PDB entry 1WS2 | X-ray diffraction, 2.70 A resolution | chains A and B of the 4 polymer chains in the assembly

== Chain A (and B) ==
Molecule: Uricase
Source organism: Aspergillus flavus
Notes: EC 1.7.3.3; chain B of this document is another copy of the same molecule, construct and numbering; everything in this record applies to it too
UniProtKB: Q00511 (URIC_ASPFL); numbering as in UniProt (aligned over 1-301)
Amino-acid sequence (301 residues; row label = number of the first residue in the row):
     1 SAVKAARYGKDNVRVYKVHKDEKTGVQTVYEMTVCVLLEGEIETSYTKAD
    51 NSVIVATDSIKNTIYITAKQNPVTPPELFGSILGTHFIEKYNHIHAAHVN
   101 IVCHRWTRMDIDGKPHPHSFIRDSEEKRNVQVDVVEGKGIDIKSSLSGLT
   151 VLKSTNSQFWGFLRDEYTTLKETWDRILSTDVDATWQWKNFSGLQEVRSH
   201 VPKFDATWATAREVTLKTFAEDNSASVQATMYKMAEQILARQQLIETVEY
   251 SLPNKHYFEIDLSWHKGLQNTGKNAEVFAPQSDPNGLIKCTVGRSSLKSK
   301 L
Not modelled in the structure: 297-301
Modified residues: S1 (n-acetyl-serine; SAC)
Sequence notes: modified residue (1)

== Chain A / chain B interface ==
Residue-residue contacts (137; chain A residue first):
  S1(A) - Y232(B)  hydrogen bond (backbone-side chain)
  S1(A) - E236(B)
  S1(A) - G293(B)
  S1(A) - R294(B)
  S1(A) - S295(B)
  A2(A) - V292(B)
  A2(A) - G293(B)  hydrogen bond (backbone-backbone)
  A2(A) - S295(B)
  V3(A) - Y232(B)  hydrophobic
  V3(A) - T291(B)
  K4(A) - T291(B)  hydrogen bond (backbone-backbone)
  K4(A) - G293(B)
  K4(A) - R294(B)  hydrogen bond (side chain-backbone)
  A5(A) - C290(B)
  A5(A) - T291(B)  hydrogen bond (backbone-backbone)
  A6(A) - K289(B)
  R7(A) - I288(B)
  R7(A) - K289(B)  hydrogen bond (backbone-backbone)
  Y8(A) - L287(B)
  Y8(A) - I288(B)  hydrophobic
  G9(A) - G286(B)
  G9(A) - L287(B)  hydrogen bond (backbone-backbone)
  K10(A) - H256(B)  hydrogen bond
  K10(A) - N285(B)
  K10(A) - G286(B)
  D11(A) - P284(B)
  D11(A) - N285(B)  hydrogen bond (backbone-backbone)
  D11(A) - L287(B)
  N12(A) - D283(B)
  N12(A) - P284(B)
  N12(A) - N285(B)  hydrogen bond
  V13(A) - P284(B)  hydrophobic
  R14(A) - D283(B)
  S45(A) - S226(B)
  S45(A) - Q228(B)
  S45(A) - A229(B)  hydrogen bond (backbone-backbone)
  Y46(A) - Q228(B)
  Y46(A) - A229(B)
  Y46(A) - Y232(B)
  Y46(A) - I288(B)
  Y46(A) - K289(B)  hydrogen bond (side chain-backbone)
  Y46(A) - C290(B)  hydrophobic
  T47(A) - Y232(B)
  A49(A) - A229(B)  hydrophobic
  N51(A) - W160(B)  hydrogen bond (side chain-backbone)
  N51(A) - G161(B)
  N51(A) - F162(B)
  N51(A) - L163(B)
  N51(A) - A225(B)  hydrogen bond (side chain-backbone)
  N51(A) - S226(B)  hydrogen bond
  S52(A) - G161(B)  hydrogen bond (backbone-backbone)
  S52(A) - L163(B)
  I54(A) - F159(B)  hydrophobic
  I54(A) - F162(B)
  I54(A) - L163(B)  hydrogen bond (backbone-backbone)
  I54(A) - Q228(B)
  A56(A) - F159(B)  hydrophobic
  A56(A) - F162(B)  hydrophobic
  D58(A) - T169(B)  hydrogen bond
  D58(A) - L170(B)
  S59(A) - Y167(B)
  S59(A) - T168(B)
  N62(A) - Y167(B)  hydrogen bond (side chain-backbone)
  N62(A) - T169(B)  hydrogen bond
  T63(A) - Y167(B)
  I66(A) - Y167(B)  hydrophobic
  H86(A) - Y167(B)
  K90(A) - E166(B)  salt bridge
  Y91(A) - L163(B)  hydrophobic
  Y91(A) - D165(B)  hydrogen bond
  Y91(A) - Y167(B)
  F159(A) - N51(B)
  W160(A) - N51(B)  hydrogen bond (backbone-side chain)
  G161(A) - N51(B)
  G161(A) - S52(B)  hydrogen bond (backbone-backbone)
  F162(A) - N51(B)
  F162(A) - I54(B)
  F162(A) - A56(B)  hydrophobic
  L163(A) - N51(B)
  L163(A) - I54(B)  hydrogen bond (backbone-backbone)
  D165(A) - Y91(B)  hydrogen bond
  E166(A) - K90(B)  salt bridge
  Y167(A) - S59(B)  hydrogen bond (backbone-side chain)
  Y167(A) - N62(B)  hydrogen bond (backbone-side chain)
  Y167(A) - T63(B)
  Y167(A) - I66(B)  hydrophobic
  Y167(A) - H86(B)
  T168(A) - S59(B)  hydrogen bond
  T169(A) - D58(B)  hydrogen bond
  T169(A) - N62(B)  hydrogen bond
  L170(A) - D58(B)
  A225(A) - N51(B)  hydrogen bond (backbone-side chain)
  S226(A) - S45(B)  hydrogen bond (side chain-backbone)
  S226(A) - N51(B)
  Q228(A) - S45(B)
  Q228(A) - Y46(B)
  Q228(A) - I54(B)
  A229(A) - S45(B)
  A229(A) - Y46(B)
  A229(A) - A49(B)  hydrophobic
  Y232(A) - S1(B)  hydrogen bond (side chain-backbone)
  Y232(A) - A2(B)
  Y232(A) - V3(B)  hydrophobic
  Y232(A) - Y46(B)
  E236(A) - S1(B)
  H256(A) - K10(B)  hydrogen bond
  D283(A) - N12(B)
  D283(A) - R14(B)
  P284(A) - D11(B)
  P284(A) - N12(B)
  P284(A) - V13(B)  hydrophobic
  P284(A) - K61(B)
  N285(A) - K10(B)
  N285(A) - D11(B)  hydrogen bond (backbone-backbone)
  N285(A) - N12(B)  hydrogen bond
  G286(A) - G9(B)
  G286(A) - K10(B)
  L287(A) - Y8(B)
  L287(A) - G9(B)  hydrogen bond (backbone-backbone)
  L287(A) - L37(B)  hydrophobic
  I288(A) - R7(B)
  I288(A) - Y46(B)
  K289(A) - A6(B)
  K289(A) - R7(B)  hydrogen bond (backbone-backbone)
  K289(A) - Y46(B)  hydrogen bond (backbone-side chain)
  C290(A) - A5(B)
  C290(A) - Y46(B)  hydrophobic
  T291(A) - V3(B)
  T291(A) - K4(B)  hydrogen bond (backbone-backbone)
  T291(A) - A5(B)  hydrogen bond (backbone-backbone)
  V292(A) - S1(B)
  V292(A) - A2(B)
  G293(A) - S1(B)
  G293(A) - A2(B)  hydrogen bond (backbone-backbone)
  G293(A) - K4(B)
  R294(A) - S1(B)
  S295(A) - S1(B)
Interface residues without a listed pair, chain A (67 interface residues in all): L37, T57, K61, H93, M231, L239
Interface residues without a listed pair, chain B (68 interface residues in all): T47, V55, T57, H93, M231, L239

== In short ==
The interface between chain A and chain B involves 67 residues on one side and 68 on the other, with 42
hydrogen bonds and 2 salt bridges. Polar pairs include K90(A)-E166(B), S1(A)-Y232(B) and K4(A)-R294(B).
Both chains are Uricase (Aspergillus flavus). Entry 1WS2 (urate oxidase from aspergillus flavus complexed with
5,6-diaminouracil) was determined by X-ray diffraction, deposited together with 1WRR, 1WS3, 1XT4, 1XXJ and
1XY3.
